7KAH - chains D and E of the 6 polymer chains in the assembly; structure by electron microscopy, 3.10 A resolution.

# Chain D
Molecule: Protein translocation protein SEC63
Organism: Saccharomyces cerevisiae (strain ATCC 204508 / S288c)
Reference sequence: P14906 (SEC63_YEAST); residue numbers follow UniProt; this construct covers 2-663
Sequence (662 residues; row label = number of the first residue in the row):
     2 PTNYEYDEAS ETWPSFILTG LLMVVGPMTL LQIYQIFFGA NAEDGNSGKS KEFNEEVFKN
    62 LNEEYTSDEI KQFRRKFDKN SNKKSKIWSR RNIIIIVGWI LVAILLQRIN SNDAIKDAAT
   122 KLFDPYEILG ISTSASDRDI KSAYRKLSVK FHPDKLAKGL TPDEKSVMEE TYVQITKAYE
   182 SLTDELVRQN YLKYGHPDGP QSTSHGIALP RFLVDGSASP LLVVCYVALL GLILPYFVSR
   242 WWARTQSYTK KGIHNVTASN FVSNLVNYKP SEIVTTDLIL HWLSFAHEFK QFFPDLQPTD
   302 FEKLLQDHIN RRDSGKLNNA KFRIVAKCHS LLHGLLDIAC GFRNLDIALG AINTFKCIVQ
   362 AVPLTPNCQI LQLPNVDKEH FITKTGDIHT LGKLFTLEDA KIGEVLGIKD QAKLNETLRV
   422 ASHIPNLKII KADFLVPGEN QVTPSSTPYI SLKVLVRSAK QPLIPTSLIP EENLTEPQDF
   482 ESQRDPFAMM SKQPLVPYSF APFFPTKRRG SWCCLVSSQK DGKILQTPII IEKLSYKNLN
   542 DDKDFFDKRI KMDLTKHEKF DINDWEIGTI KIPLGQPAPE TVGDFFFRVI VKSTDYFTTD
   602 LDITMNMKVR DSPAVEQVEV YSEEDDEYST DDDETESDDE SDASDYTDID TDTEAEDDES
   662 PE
Unresolved in the structure: 2, 37-53, 79-92, 116-201, 613-663
Curated features (UniProtKB/Swiss-Prot):
  - modified residue: Ser-512 (Phosphoserine)
Reported in the primary citation:
  - mutagenesis - E440R/F481S: unchanged growth
  - mutagenesis - E440R/F481S: decreased growth in response to pore-mutant (PM) Sec61alpha

# Chain E
Molecule: Translocation protein SEC66
Organism: Saccharomyces cerevisiae (strain ATCC 204508 / S288c)
Reference sequence: P33754 (SEC66_YEAST); residues 1-206 here = UniProt positions 1-206
Sequence (206 residues; each row starts with the number of its first residue):
     1 MSEFNETKFS NNGTFFETEE PIVETKSISV YTPLIYVFIL VVSLVMFASS YRKKQAKKIS
    61 EQPSIFDEND AHDLYFQIKE MSENEKIHEK VLKAALLNRG AESVRRSLKL KELAPQINLL
   121 YKNGSIGEDY WKRFETEVKL IELEFKDTLQ EAERLQPGWV QLFVMVCKEI CFNQALSRRY
   181 QSILKRKEVC IKEWELKINN DGRLVN
Unresolved in the structure: 1-68
Curated features (UniProtKB/Swiss-Prot):
  - glycosylation (N-linked (GlcNAc...) asparagine): Asn-5, Asn-12

# Interface between chain D and chain E
Contacting residue pairs - 27 pairs, chain D then chain E:
  Gln-247(D) / Glu-128(E)
  Thr-250(D) / Gly-124(E)
  Thr-250(D) / Ser-125(E)
  Lys-251(D) / Asn-123(E)
  Lys-251(D) / Gly-124(E)
  Asn-256(D) / Gly-127(E)
  Asn-256(D) / Glu-128(E)
  Ala-259(D) / Ser-125(E)
  Ser-260(D) / Tyr-130(E)
  Val-263(D) / Ile-117(E)  hydrophobic
  Val-263(D) / Ile-126(E)  hydrophobic
  Val-263(D) / Tyr-130(E)
  Val-267(D) / Lys-109(E)
  Val-267(D) / Leu-113(E)  hydrophobic
  Lys-270(D) / Arg-178(E)
  Pro-271(D) / Arg-186(E)
  Ser-272(D) / Arg-179(E)
  Ser-272(D) / Ser-182(E)  hydrogen bond (backbone-side chain)
  Ser-272(D) / Arg-186(E)  hydrogen bond (backbone-side chain)
  Ile-274(D) / Val-189(E)  hydrophobic
  Thr-276(D) / Glu-193(E)
  Asp-338(D) / Ser-125(E)
  Phe-343(D) / Gln-116(E)
  Phe-343(D) / Ile-117(E)  hydrophobic
  Phe-343(D) / Leu-120(E)  hydrophobic
  Thr-366(D) / Glu-195(E)
  Pro-367(D) / Glu-195(E)
Also at the interface, not in a pair above, chain D (25 interface residues in all): Ser-264, Asn-268, Glu-273, Asp-278, Ile-339, Gly-342, Arg-344, Leu-365
Also at the interface, not in a pair above, chain E (22 interface residues in all): Asn-69, Arg-133, Lys-192

# Summary
Chain D and chain E form an interface of 25 and 22 residues respectively, with 2 hydrogen bonds. Among the
polar pairs are Ser-272(D)/Ser-182(E) and Ser-272(D)/Arg-186(E). From the paper: E440R/F481S of chain D reduce
growth in response to pore-mutant (PM) Sec61alpha; E440R/F481S of chain D leave growth unchanged.
Chain D is Protein translocation protein SEC63 and chain E is Translocation protein SEC66, both from
Saccharomyces cerevisiae (strain ATCC 204508 / S288c); the structure, Cryo-EM structure of the Sec complex
from S. cerevisiae, wild-type, class without Sec62, was determined by electron microscopy, deposited together
with 7KAI, 7KAJ, 7KAK, 7KAL, 7KAM, 7KAN and 8 further entries.
